PDB entry 6WB0 | electron microscopy, 4.20 A resolution (low resolution: residue-level contacts below are approximate; hydrogen-bond / salt-bridge calls are withheld) | chains A and B of the 4 polymer chains in the assembly

== Chain A ==
Name: Reverse transcriptase/ribonuclease H
From: Human immunodeficiency virus 1
Notes: EC 2.7.7.49, 2.7.7.7, 3.1.26.13
Reference sequence: P03366 (POL_HV1B1); residues 1-560 here correspond to UniProt positions 600-1159 (UniProt number = residue number + 599)
Chain sequence (570 residues; numbered -1 to 568; the number before each row is that of its first residue; numbers below 1 keep their minus sign (Met-1 is residue -1)):
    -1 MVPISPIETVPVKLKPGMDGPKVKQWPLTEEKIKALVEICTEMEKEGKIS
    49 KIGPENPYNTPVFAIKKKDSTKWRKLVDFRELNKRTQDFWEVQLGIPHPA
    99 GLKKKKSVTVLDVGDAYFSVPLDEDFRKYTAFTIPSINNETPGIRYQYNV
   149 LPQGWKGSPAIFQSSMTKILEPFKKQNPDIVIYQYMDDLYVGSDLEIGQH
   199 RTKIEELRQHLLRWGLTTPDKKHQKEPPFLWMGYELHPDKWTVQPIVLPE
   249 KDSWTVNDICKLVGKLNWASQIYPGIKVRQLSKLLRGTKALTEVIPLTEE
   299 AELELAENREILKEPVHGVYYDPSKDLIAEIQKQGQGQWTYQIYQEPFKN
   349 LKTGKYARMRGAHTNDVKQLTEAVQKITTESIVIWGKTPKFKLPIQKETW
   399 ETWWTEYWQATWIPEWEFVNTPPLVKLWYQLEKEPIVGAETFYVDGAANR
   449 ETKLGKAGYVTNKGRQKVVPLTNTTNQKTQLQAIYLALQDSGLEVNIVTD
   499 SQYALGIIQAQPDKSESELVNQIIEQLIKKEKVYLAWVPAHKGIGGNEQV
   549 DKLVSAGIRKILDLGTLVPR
Not modelled in the structure: -1 to 3, 23, 93, 133-140, 559-568
Sequence notes: expression tag (-1 to 0, 561-568); engineered mutation Cys258 (Gln857 in P03366), Ser280 (Cys879 in P03366), Gln478 (Glu1077 in P03366)
Swiss-Prot annotation at these positions:
  - region: Phe227 to His235 (RT 'primer grip')
  - motif: Trp398 to Trp414 (Tryptophan repeat motif)
  - binding site (Mg(2+)): Asp110, Asp185, Asp186, Asp443, Asp498, Asp549
  - site: Trp401 (Essential for RT p66/p51 heterodimerization), Trp414 (Essential for RT p66/p51 heterodimerization), Phe440, Tyr441 (Cleavage), Leu560 (Cleavage)
What the authors report for this chain:
  - mutagenesis - A355C: unchanged catalytic activity
  - mutagenesis - E478Q: abolished catalytic activity (citing earlier work)

== Chain B ==
Name: reverse transcriptase p51 subunit
From: Human immunodeficiency virus 1
Reference sequence: P03366 (POL_HV1B1); residues 1-440 here correspond to UniProt positions 600-1039 (UniProt number = residue number + 599)
Chain sequence (442 residues; each row starts with the number of its first residue; numbers below 1 keep their minus sign (Met-1 is residue -1)):
    -1 MVPISPIETVPVKLKPGMDGPKVKQWPLTEEKIKALVEICTEMEKEGKIS
    49 KIGPENPYNTPVFAIKKKDSTKWRKLVDFRELNKRTQDFWEVQLGIPHPA
    99 GLKKKKSVTVLDVGDAYFSVPLDEDFRKYTAFTIPSINNETPGIRYQYNV
   149 LPQGWKGSPAIFQSSMTKILEPFKKQNPDIVIYQYMDDLYVGSDLEIGQH
   199 RTKIEELRQHLLRWGLTTPDKKHQKEPPFLWMGYELHPDKWTVQPIVLPE
   249 KDSWTVNDIQKLVGKLNWASQIYPGIKVRQLSKLLRGTKALTEVIPLTEE
   299 AELELAENREILKEPVHGVYYDPSKDLIAEIQKQGQGQWTYQIYQEPFKN
   349 LKTGKYARMRGAHTNDVKQLTEAVQKITTESIVIWGKTPKFKLPIQKETW
   399 ETWWTEYWQATWIPEWEFVNTPPLVKLWYQLEKEPIVGAETF
Not modelled in the structure: -1 to 4, 218-230, 356-363, 429-440
Sequence notes: expression tag (-1 to 0); engineered mutation Ser280 (Cys879 in P03366)
Swiss-Prot annotation at these positions:
  - region: Phe227 to His235 (RT 'primer grip')
  - motif: Trp398 to Trp414 (Tryptophan repeat motif)
  - binding site (Mg(2+)): Asp110, Asp185, Asp186
  - site: Trp401 (Essential for RT p66/p51 heterodimerization), Trp414 (Essential for RT p66/p51 heterodimerization), Phe440 (Cleavage)

== How chain A and chain B interact ==
Residue-residue contacts - 60 pairs, chain A then chain B:
  Asp86(A) - Lys20(B)
  Asp86(A) - Pro55(B)
  Phe87(A) - Pro52(B)
  Phe87(A) - Glu53(B)
  Phe87(A) - Pro55(B)
  Trp88(A) - Pro52(B)
  Trp88(A) - Asn54(B)
  Trp88(A) - Pro55(B)
  Trp88(A) - Asn57(B)
  Trp88(A) - Arg143(B)
  Ile94(A) - Asn137(B)
  Pro95(A) - Asn136(B)
  His96(A) - Asn136(B)
  Gly99(A) - Asn136(B)
  Gln161(A) - Pro140(B)
  Thr165(A) - Thr139(B)
  Glu169(A) - Lys49(B)
  Tyr181(A) - Glu138(B)
  Gln182(A) - Glu138(B)
  Gln182(A) - Thr139(B)
  Gln182(A) - Pro140(B)
  Gln373(A) - Glu396(B)
  Gln373(A) - Thr397(B)
  Gln373(A) - Thr400(B)
  Gln373(A) - Trp401(B)
  Thr376(A) - Trp401(B)
  Ile380(A) - Pro25(B)
  Ile380(A) - Leu26(B)
  Ile380(A) - Thr400(B)
  Val381(A) - Asn136(B)
  Ile382(A) - Asn136(B)
  Gly384(A) - Thr27(B)
  Gly384(A) - Glu28(B)
  Trp402(A) - Lys331(B)
  Trp402(A) - Asp364(B)
  Trp406(A) - Pro392(B)
  Trp406(A) - Thr419(B)
  Gln407(A) - Lys331(B)
  Gln407(A) - Pro392(B)
  Gln407(A) - Ile393(B)
  Ala408(A) - Asp364(B)
  Ala408(A) - Ile393(B)
  Trp410(A) - Asp364(B)
  Trp410(A) - Trp401(B)
  Trp410(A) - Tyr405(B)
  Pro433(A) - Asn255(B)
  Ile434(A) - Thr290(B)
  Val435(A) - Thr290(B)
  Thr439(A) - Ala288(B)
  Thr439(A) - Leu289(B)
  Tyr441(A) - Gln258(B)
  Val496(A) - Gln258(B)
  Leu503(A) - Pro421(B)
  Tyr532(A) - Asn255(B)
  Val536(A) - Gln258(B)
  Pro537(A) - Asn265(B)
  Lys540(A) - Asn265(B)
  Gly543(A) - Leu283(B)
  Gly543(A) - Thr286(B)
  Gly544(A) - Thr286(B)
Interface residues without a listed pair, chain A (53 interface residues in all): Val8, Gln85, Leu100, Ala158, Ser162, Ile180, Thr377, Trp383, Thr386, Thr403, Tyr405, Thr409, Pro412, Lys431, Asn494, Gly541, Ile542
Interface residues without a listed pair, chain B (44 interface residues in all): Glu29, Thr131, Ile135, Lys259, Lys287, Gln332, Gly333, Asn418

== In short ==
53 residues of chain A and 44 residues of chain B are in contact. UniProt lists 6 Mg2+-binding residues on
chain A; 3 Mg2+-binding residues on chain B. From the paper: E478Q of chain A abolishes catalytic activity;
A355C of chain A leaves catalytic activity unchanged.
Here chain A is Reverse transcriptase/ribonuclease H and chain B is reverse transcriptase p51 subunit, both
from Human immunodeficiency virus 1. Entry 6WB0 (+3 extended HIV-1 reverse transcriptase initiation complex
core (pre-translocation state)) was determined by electron microscopy (same publication as 6WAZ, 6WB1 and
6WB2).
